PDB entry 6O1L | electron microscopy, 3.37 A resolution | chains A and B of the 17 polymer chains in the assembly

[Chain A (and B)]
Name: Catabolite repression control protein
Organism: Pseudomonas aeruginosa
Notes: EC 3.1.11.2; chain B of this document is another copy of the same molecule, construct and numbering; everything in this record applies to it too
UniProtKB: Q51380 (Q51380_PSEAI); residues 1-259 here = UniProt positions 1-259
Chain sequence (262 residues; each row starts with the number of its first residue; numbers below 1 keep their minus sign (Gly-2 is residue -2)):
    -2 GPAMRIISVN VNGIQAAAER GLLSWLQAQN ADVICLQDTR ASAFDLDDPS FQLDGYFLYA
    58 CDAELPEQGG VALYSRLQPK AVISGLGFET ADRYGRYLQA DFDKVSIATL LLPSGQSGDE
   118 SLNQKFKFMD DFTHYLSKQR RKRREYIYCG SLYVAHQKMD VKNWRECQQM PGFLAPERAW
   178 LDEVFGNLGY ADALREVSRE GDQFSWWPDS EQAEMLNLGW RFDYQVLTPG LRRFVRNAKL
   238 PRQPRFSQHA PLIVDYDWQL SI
Construct notes: expression tag (-2 to 0)
What the authors report for this chain:
  - mutagenesis - R140E: abolished binding to Hfq
  - mutagenesis - E142R, R230E: decreased binding to Hfq

[How chain A and chain B interact]
Contacting residue pairs (15; chain A residue first):
  Lys101(A) with Arg230(B)
  Arg140(A) with Arg230(B), hydrogen bond (backbone-side chain)
  Glu142(A) with Arg229(B); Arg230(B), salt bridge
  Pro226(A) with Pro226(B); Gly227(B)
  Gly227(A) with Pro226(B); Arg230(B)
  Arg229(A) with Glu142(B), salt bridge; Gly227(B)
  Arg230(A) with Arg140(B), hydrogen bond (side chain-backbone); Glu142(B), salt bridge; Gly227(B)
  Phe231(A) with Arg230(B); Phe231(B), hydrophobic
Other interface residues (no listed pair), chain A (10 interface residues in all): Arg141, Trp255
Other interface residues (no listed pair), chain B (9 interface residues in all): Lys101, Arg141
From the paper, about this interface:
  - residue pairs: Glu142(B)-Arg230(A)

[Summary]
Chain A and chain B form an interface of 10 and 9 residues respectively, with 2 hydrogen bonds and 3 salt
bridges. Among the polar pairs are Glu142(A)-Arg230(B), Arg229(A)-Glu142(B) and Arg140(A)-Arg230(B). The paper
describes a contact between Arg230(A) and Glu142(B). The paper reports that E142R and R230E of chain A reduce
binding to Hfq; R140E of chain A abolishes binding to Hfq.
Both chains are Catabolite repression control protein (Pseudomonas aeruginosa). Entry 6O1L (Architectural
principles for Hfq/Crc-mediated regulation of gene expression Hfq-Crc-amiE 2:3:2 complex) was determined by
electron microscopy (same publication as 6O1K and 6O1M).
